Entry 8FRM (electron microscopy, 3.14 A resolution); this record covers chains B and G of the 4 polymer chains in the assembly.

# Chain B
Molecule: Lipopolysaccharide export system ATP-binding protein LptB
Organism: Acinetobacter baylyi ADP1
UniProtKB: Q6FC66 (Q6FC66_ACIAD); residues 1-249 here = UniProt positions 1-249
Chain sequence (257 residues; numbered -7 to 249; the number before each row is that of its first residue; numbers below 1 keep their minus sign (Met-7 is residue -7)):
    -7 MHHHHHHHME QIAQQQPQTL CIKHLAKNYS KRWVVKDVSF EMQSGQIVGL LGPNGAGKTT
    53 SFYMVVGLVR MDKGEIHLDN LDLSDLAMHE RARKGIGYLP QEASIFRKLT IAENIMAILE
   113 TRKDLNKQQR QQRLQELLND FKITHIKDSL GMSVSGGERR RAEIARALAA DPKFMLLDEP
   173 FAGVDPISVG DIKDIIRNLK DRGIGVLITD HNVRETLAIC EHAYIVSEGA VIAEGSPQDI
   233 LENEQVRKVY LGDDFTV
Unresolved in the structure: -7 to 9, 248-249
Sequence notes: expression tag (-7 to 0)

# Chain G
Molecule: LPS export ABC transporter permease LptG
Organism: Acinetobacter baylyi ADP1
UniProtKB: Q6FFD6 (Q6FFD6_ACIAD); residues 1-356 here = UniProt positions 1-356
Chain sequence (356 residues; numbered 1 to 356; the number before each row is that of its first residue):
     1 MLARRIVAKH VTKTTALAML GTTIVLVILQ VLFTYLGELS NLKADYSAWQ AFLYVLWGAP
    61 RYLYEILPIS ALIGAILGLG TLASNSELIV MRSVGISLWR IVGWVIRSAL VLVLLSFALS
   121 EWVVPYTNER ANSVKSHQSV AALGEVRGYW SREGQRFIYV DYANSQGQLK RIQVVDFDDN
   181 YRLKSVTNAE QGQFVKDGQW LLNHSQQMAI QGQGDAVLAN AAKQPFSLAL QPKYVHMVTI
   241 DPEDLSFSQL VSFMNYMREY SQVPKTYQLA FWKKVASPFA LITLVLVACS FIFGPLRQQS
   301 MGFRLVIALF IGLGFYYLQD FLGYASLVYN PSPAWFVLGP IVLMFVAGSY LLYRAR
Unresolved in the structure: 1-3, 138-144, 211-217, 356
Ligand contacts: JSG ((2R,4R,5R,6R)-6-[(1R)-1,2-bis(oxidanyl)ethyl]-2-[(2R,4R,5R,6R)-6-[(1R)-1,2-bis(oxidanyl)ethyl]-5-[(2S,3S,4R,5R,6R)-6-[(1S)-1,2-bis(oxidanyl)ethyl]-4-[(2R,3S,4R,5S,6R)-6-[(1S)-2-[(2S,3S,4S,5S,6R)-6-[(1S)-1,2-bis(oxidanyl)ethyl]-3,4,5-tris(oxidanyl)oxan-2-yl]oxy-1-oxidanyl-ethyl]-3,4-bis(oxidanyl)-5-phosphonooxy-oxan-2-yl]oxy-3-oxidanyl-5-phosphonooxy-oxan-2-yl]oxy-2-carboxy-2-[[(2R,3S,4R,5R,6R)-5-[[(3R)-3-dodecanoyloxytetradecanoyl]amino]-6-[[(2R,3S,4R,5R,6R)-3-oxidanyl-5-[[(3R)-3-oxidanyltetradecanoyl]amino]-4-[(3R)-3-oxidanyltetradecanoyl]oxy-6-phosphonooxy-oxan-2-yl]methoxy]-3-phosphonooxy-4-[(3R)-3-tetradecanoyloxytetradecanoyl]oxy-oxan-2-yl]methoxy]oxan-4-yl]oxy-4,5-bis(oxidanyl)oxane-2-carboxylic acid): Leu26, Leu29, Gln30, Phe33, Thr34, Glu65, Ile66, Ile69, Leu309, Phe310, Leu313, Tyr316, Tyr317

# Interface between chain B and chain G
Pairs across the interface (39):
  Met80(B) - Ile89(G)
  Met80(B) - Arg92(G)
  Met80(B) - Ser93(G)
  His81(B) - Arg92(G)
  His81(B) - Gly95(G)
  His81(B) - Ile96(G)
  His81(B) - Ser97(G)
  Ala84(B) - Arg92(G)
  Ala84(B) - Ser93(G)
  Ala84(B) - Val94(G)
  Ala84(B) - Gly95(G)
  Arg85(B) - Gly95(G)  hydrogen bond (side chain-backbone)
  Ile88(B) - Ser93(G)
  Tyr90(B) - Ile89(G)  hydrophobic
  Tyr90(B) - Ser93(G)
  Pro92(B) - Ser86(G)
  Pro92(B) - Val90(G)  hydrophobic
  Glu94(B) - Ser86(G)  hydrogen bond
  Ala95(B) - Asn85(G)
  Ser96(B) - Asn85(G)
  Ser96(B) - Ser86(G)
  Ser96(B) - Val90(G)
  Ile97(B) - Glu87(G)
  Phe98(B) - Glu87(G)
  Phe98(B) - Val90(G)  hydrophobic
  Phe98(B) - Met91(G)  hydrophobic
  Arg99(B) - Asn85(G)  hydrogen bond (side chain-backbone)
  Arg99(B) - Glu87(G)
  Lys100(B) - His10(G)
  Leu101(B) - His10(G)
  Glu105(B) - Ile6(G)
  Met108(B) - Ile6(G)  hydrophobic
  Ala109(B) - Ile6(G)  hydrophobic
  Ala109(B) - Val7(G)  hydrophobic
  Ile110(B) - Val94(G)  hydrophobic
  Glu112(B) - Arg5(G)  hydrogen bond (side chain-backbone)
  Glu112(B) - Ile6(G)  hydrogen bond (side chain-backbone)
  Thr113(B) - Arg4(G)
  Arg158(B) - Val90(G)
Other interface residues (no listed pair), chain B (25 interface residues in all): Leu60, Gly89, Ala162
Other interface residues (no listed pair), chain G (18 interface residues in all): Leu98

# Summary
25 residues of chain B and 18 residues of chain G are in contact; the contacts include 5 hydrogen bonds. Polar
contacts include Arg85(B)-Gly95(G), Glu94(B)-Ser86(G) and Arg99(B)-Asn85(G). Bound to chain G: compound JSG.
Chain B is Lipopolysaccharide export system ATP-binding protein LptB and chain G is LPS export ABC transporter
permease LptG, both from Acinetobacter baylyi ADP1; the structure, Acinetobacter baylyi LptB2FG bound to
lipopolysaccharide, was determined by electron microscopy (same publication as 8FRL, 8FRN, 8FRO, 8FRP, 8UFG
and 8UFH).
